PDB entry 5WMK | X-ray diffraction, 1.40 A resolution | chain A

# Chain A
Name: Bifunctional aspartate aminotransferase and glutamate/aspartate-prephenate aminotransferase
From: Arabidopsis thaliana
Notes: EC 2.6.1.1, 2.6.1.78, 2.6.1.79
UniProtKB: Q9SIE1 (PAT_ARATH); residue numbers follow UniProt; this construct covers 1-475
Amino-acid sequence (475 residues; row label = number of the first residue in the row):
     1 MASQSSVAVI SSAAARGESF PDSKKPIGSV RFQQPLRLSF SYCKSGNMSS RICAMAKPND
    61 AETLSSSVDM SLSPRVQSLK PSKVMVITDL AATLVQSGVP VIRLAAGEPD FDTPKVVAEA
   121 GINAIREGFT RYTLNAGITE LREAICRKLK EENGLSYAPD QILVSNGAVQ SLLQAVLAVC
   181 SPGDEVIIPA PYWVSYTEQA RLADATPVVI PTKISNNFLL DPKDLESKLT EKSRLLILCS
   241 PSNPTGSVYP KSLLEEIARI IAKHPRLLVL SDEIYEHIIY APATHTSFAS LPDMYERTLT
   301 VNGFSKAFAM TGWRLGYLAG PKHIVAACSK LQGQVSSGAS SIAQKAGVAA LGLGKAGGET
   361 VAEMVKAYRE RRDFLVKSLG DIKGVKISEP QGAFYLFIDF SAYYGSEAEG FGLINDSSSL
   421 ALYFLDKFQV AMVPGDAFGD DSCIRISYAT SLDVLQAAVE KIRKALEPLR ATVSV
Not modelled in the structure: 1-70, 474-475
Construct notes: engineered mutation Val-84 (Thr in Q9SIE1), Val-169 (Lys in Q9SIE1)
Swiss-Prot annotation at these positions:
  - binding site (L-aspartate): Gly-107, Trp-193, Asn-243, Arg-445
  - modified residue: Lys-306 (N6-(pyridoxal phosphate)lysine)
Residues lining bound ligands:
  - boric acid (BO3): Val-169, Leu-172, Trp-193, Tyr-196, Asn-243, Asp-272, Ile-274, Tyr-275, Lys-306
  - malonate ion (MLI): Val-84, Ala-105, Ala-106, Gly-107, Trp-193, Asn-243, Tyr-275, Lys-306, Tyr-395, Arg-445

# Overview
Bound to chain A: malonate ion and boric acid. UniProt lists 4 L-aspartate-binding residues.
Chain A is Bifunctional aspartate aminotransferase and glutamate/aspartate-prephenate aminotransferase
(Arabidopsis thaliana); the structure, Arabidopsis thaliana Prephenate Aminotransferase double mutant- T84V
K169V, was determined by X-ray diffraction, deposited together with 5WMH, 5WMI and 5WML.
